PDB entry 8VMI | electron microscopy, 3.10 A resolution | chains C and P of the 9 polymer chains in the assembly

# Chain C
Protein: EZH2
From: Homo sapiens
Notes: EC 2.1.1.356
Reference sequence: Q15910 (EZH2_HUMAN); residue numbers follow UniProt; this construct covers 1-746
Chain sequence (746 residues; each row starts with the number of its first residue):
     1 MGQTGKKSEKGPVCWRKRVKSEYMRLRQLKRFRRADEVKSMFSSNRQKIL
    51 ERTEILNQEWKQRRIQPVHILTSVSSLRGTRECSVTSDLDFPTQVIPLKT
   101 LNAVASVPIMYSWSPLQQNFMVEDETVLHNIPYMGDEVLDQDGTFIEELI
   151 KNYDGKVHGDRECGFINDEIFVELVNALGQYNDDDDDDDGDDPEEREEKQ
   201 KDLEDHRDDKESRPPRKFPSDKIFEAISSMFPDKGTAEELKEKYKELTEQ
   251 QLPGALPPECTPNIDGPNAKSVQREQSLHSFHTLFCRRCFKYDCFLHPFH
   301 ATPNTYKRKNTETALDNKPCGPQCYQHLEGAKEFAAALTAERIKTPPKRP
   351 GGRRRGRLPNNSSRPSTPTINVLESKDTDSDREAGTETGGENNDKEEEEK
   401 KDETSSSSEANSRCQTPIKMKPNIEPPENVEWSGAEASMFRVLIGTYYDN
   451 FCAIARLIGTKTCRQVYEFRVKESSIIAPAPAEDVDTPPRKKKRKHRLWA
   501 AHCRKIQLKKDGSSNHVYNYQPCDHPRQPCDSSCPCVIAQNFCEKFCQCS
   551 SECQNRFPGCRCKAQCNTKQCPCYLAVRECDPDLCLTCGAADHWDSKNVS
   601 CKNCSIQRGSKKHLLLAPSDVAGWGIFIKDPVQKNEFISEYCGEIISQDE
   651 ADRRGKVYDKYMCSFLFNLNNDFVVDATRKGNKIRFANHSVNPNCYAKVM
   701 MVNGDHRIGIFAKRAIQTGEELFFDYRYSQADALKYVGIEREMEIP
Not modelled in the structure: 1-13, 125-163, 182-218, 340-425
Metal / ion sites: Zn2+ site 1: Cys-286, Cys-294, His-297; Zn2+ site 2: Cys-523, Cys-530, Cys-534; Zn2+ site 3: Cys-536, Cys-543, Cys-547; Zn2+ site 4: Cys-543, Cys-549, Cys-553; Zn2+ site 5: Cys-560, Cys-562, Cys-566, Cys-571; Zn2+ site 6: Cys-560, Cys-566, Cys-580, Cys-588, Cys-601; Zn2+ site 7: Cys-560, Cys-573, Cys-580, Cys-585

# Chain P
Protein: Isoform 3 of Zinc finger protein AEBP2
From: Homo sapiens
Reference sequence: Q6ZN18 (AEBP2_HUMAN), isoform Q6ZN18-3; residues 9-309 here correspond to UniProt positions 1-301 (UniProt number = residue number - 8)
Chain sequence (301 residues; row label = number of the first residue in the row):
     9 MYTRRYSSISSTIMDVDSTISSGRSTPAMMNGQGSTTSSSKNIAYNCCWD
    59 QCQACFNSSPDLADHIRSIHVDGQRGGVFVCLWKGCKVYNTPSTSQSWLQ
   109 RHMLTHSGDKPFKCVVGGCNASFASQGGLARHVPTHFSQQNSSKVSSQPK
   159 AKEESPSKAGMNKRRKLKNKRRRSLPRPHDFFDAQTLDAIRHRAICFNLS
   209 AHIESLGKGHSVVFHSTVIAKRKEDSGKIKLLLHWMPEDILPDVWVNESE
   259 RHQLKTKVVHLSKLPKDTALLLDPNIYRTMPQKRLKRTLIRKVFNLYLSK
   309 Q
Not modelled in the structure: 9-169, 296-309

# Interface between chain C and chain P
Pairs across the interface (25; chain C residue first):
  Ser-76(C) with Ala-197(P); His-200(P)
  Leu-77(C) with His-200(P)
  Arg-78(C) with His-200(P); Ile-203(P)
  Gly-79(C) with Arg-199(P), hydrogen bond (backbone-side chain)
  Thr-100(C) with Gln-193(P); Asp-196(P)
  Asn-102(C) with Gln-193(P)
  Ala-103(C) with Asp-191(P)
  Val-104(C) with His-187(P)
  Ala-105(C) with His-187(P)
  Ser-619(C) with Pro-184(P)
  Asp-620(C) with Pro-184(P)
  Val-621(C) with Leu-183(P); Pro-184(P)
  Ala-622(C) with Pro-184(P)
  Ile-739(C) with Ser-182(P)
  Glu-742(C) with Lys-176(P); Asn-177(P), hydrogen bond (side chain-backbone)
  Met-743(C) with Asn-177(P); Arg-179(P)
  Glu-744(C) with Lys-174(P); Asn-177(P)
  Pro-746(C) with Lys-174(P)
Also at the interface, not in a pair above, chain C (20 interface residues in all): Thr-80, Ile-745
Also at the interface, not in a pair above, chain P (20 interface residues in all): Leu-175, Arg-180, Ala-192, Cys-204, Leu-207

# Summary
The chain C/chain P interface involves 20 residues from each chain, with 2 hydrogen bonds. Polar pairs include
Gly-79(C)/Arg-199(P) and Glu-742(C)/Asn-177(P). Cys-286(C), Cys-294(C) and His-297(C) form the Zn2+ site 1.
Cys-523(C), Cys-530(C) and Cys-534(C) form the Zn2+ site 2.
Here chain C is EZH2 and chain P is Isoform 3 of Zinc finger protein AEBP2, both from Homo sapiens. Entry 8VMI
(PRC2_AJ119-450 bound to H3K4me3) was determined by electron microscopy, deposited together with 8VMJ, 8VML,
8VMN, 8VNV, 8VNZ, 8VO0 and 8VOB.
